PDB entry 4F37 | X-ray diffraction, 2.57 A resolution | chains A and L of the 3 polymer chains in the assembly

== Chain A ==
Molecule: Colicin-E7 immunity protein
From: Escherichia coli
Reference sequence: Q03708 (IMM7_ECOLX); residues 18-103 here correspond to UniProt positions 2-87 (UniProt number = residue number - 16)
Chain sequence (124 residues; row label = number of the first residue in the row):
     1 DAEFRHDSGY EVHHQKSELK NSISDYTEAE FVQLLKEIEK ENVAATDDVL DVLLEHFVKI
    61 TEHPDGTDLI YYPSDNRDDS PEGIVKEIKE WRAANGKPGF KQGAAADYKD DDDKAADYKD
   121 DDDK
Not modelled in the structure: 103-124
Sequence notes: expression tag (1-17, 104-124)

== Chain L ==
Molecule: Fab WO2 anti-amyloid-beta antibody Fab fragment
From: Mus musculus
Notes: antibody fragment or engineered binder
Chain sequence (219 residues; numbered 1 to 219; the number before each row is that of its first residue):
     1 DIVMTQTPLS LPVSLGDQAS ISCRSSQTIL HSNGNTYLEW YLQKPGQSPN LLIYKVSKRF
    61 SGVPDRFSGS GSGTDFTLKI SRVEAEDLGV YYCFQGSRVP LTFGAGTKLE LKRADAAPTV
   121 SIFPPSSEQL TSGGASVVCF LNNFYPKDIN VKWKIDGSER QNGVLNSWTD QDSKDSTYSM
   181 SSTLTLTKDE YERHNSYTCE ATHKTSTSPI VKSFNRNEC
Not modelled in the structure: 219
Cystine bridges: Cys23-Cys93, Cys139-Cys199

== Chain A / chain L interface ==
Residue-residue contacts (16):
  Asp1(A) with Val99(L)
  Ala2(A) with Arg98(L)
  Glu3(A) with His31(L), salt bridge; Ser32(L), hydrogen bond; Ser97(L); Arg98(L), salt bridge; Val99(L)
  Phe4(A) with His31(L), hydrogen bond (backbone-side chain); Gly96(L); Ser97(L), hydrogen bond (backbone-backbone); Arg98(L); Val99(L), hydrophobic; Leu101(L), hydrophobic
  His6(A) with His31(L), hydrogen bond; Tyr37(L); Gly96(L)
Also at the interface, not in a pair above, chain L (9 interface residues in all): Asn33

== In short ==
Chain A and chain L form an interface of 5 and 9 residues respectively, with 4 hydrogen bonds and 2 salt
bridges. Polar pairs include Glu3(A)-His31(L), Glu3(A)-Arg98(L) and Glu3(A)-Ser32(L).
Chain A is Colicin-E7 immunity protein (Escherichia coli) and chain L is Fab WO2 anti-amyloid-beta antibody
Fab fragment (Mus musculus); the structure, Structure of the tethered N-terminus of Alzheimer's disease A
peptide, was determined by X-ray diffraction.
